PDB entry 5CLE | X-ray diffraction, 1.73 A resolution | chains A and C of the 3 polymer chains in the assembly

Chain A:
Name: AlkD
Organism: Bacillus cereus
Notes: EC 3.2.2.-
Reference sequence: R8GWR7 (R8GWR7_BACCE); residue numbers follow UniProt; this construct covers 1-237
Sequence (241 residues; each row starts with the number of its first residue; numbers below 1 keep their minus sign (Gly-3 is residue -3)):
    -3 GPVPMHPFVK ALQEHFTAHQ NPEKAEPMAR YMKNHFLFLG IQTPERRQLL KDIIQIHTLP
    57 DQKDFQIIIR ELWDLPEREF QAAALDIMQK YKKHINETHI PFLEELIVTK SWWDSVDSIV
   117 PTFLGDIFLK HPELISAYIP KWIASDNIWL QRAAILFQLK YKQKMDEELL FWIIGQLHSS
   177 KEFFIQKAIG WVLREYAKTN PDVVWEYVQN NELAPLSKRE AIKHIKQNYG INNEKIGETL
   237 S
Unresolved in the structure: -3 to -2, 230-237
Construct notes: expression tag (-3 to 0)
What the authors report for this chain:
  - catalytic residues: Trp109, Trp187 (from molecular simulation)

Chain C:
Molecule: 12-nt DNA strand
Sequence (12 nucleotides; each row starts with the number of its first residue):
    13 CGGACTTTCG GG
Small-molecule neighbours: 3-methyl-3H-purin-6-ylamine (ADK): DT18, DT19, DT20

Chain A / chain C interface:
Pairs across the interface (10; chain A residue first):
  Gln38(A) - DT20(C)  hydrogen bond to the phosphate
  Gln38(A) - DC21(C)  phosphate contact
  Thr39(A) - DC21(C)  hydrogen bond to the phosphate
  Thr39(A) - DG22(C)  phosphate contact
  Pro40(A) - DC21(C)  phosphate contact
  Arg43(A) - DG22(C)  salt bridge to the phosphate
  Pro211(A) - DC13(C)  phosphate contact
  Pro211(A) - DG14(C)  phosphate contact
  Arg215(A) - DG14(C)  salt bridge to the phosphate
  Arg215(A) - DG15(C)  phosphate contact

Summary:
The chain A/chain C interface involves 6 residues from each chain; the contacts include 2 hydrogen bonds and 2
salt bridges. Among the polar pairs are Gln38(A)-DT20(C), Thr39(A)-DC21(C) and Arg43(A)-DG22(C). Ligands of
chain C: 3-methyl-3H-purin-6-ylamine. From the paper: catalytic residues Trp109(A) and Trp187(A).
Chain A is AlkD (Bacillus cereus) and chain C is a 12-nt DNA strand; the structure, Alkylpurine DNA
glycosylase AlkD bound to DNA containing an abasic-site analog and a free 3-methyladenine nucleobase, was
determined by X-ray diffraction (same publication as 5CL3, 5CL4, 5CL5, 5CL6, 5CL7, 5CL8 and 5 further
entries).
